PDB entry 8T9D | electron microscopy, 4.66 A resolution (low resolution: residue-level contacts below are approximate; hydrogen-bond / salt-bridge calls are withheld) | chains K and T of the 26 polymer chains in the assembly

Chain K:
Protein: Mediator of RNA polymerase II transcription subunit 16
Source organism: Homo sapiens
UniProt: Q9Y2X0 (MED16_HUMAN); residues 1-877 here = UniProt positions 1-877
Amino-acid sequence (877 residues; each row starts with the number of its first residue):
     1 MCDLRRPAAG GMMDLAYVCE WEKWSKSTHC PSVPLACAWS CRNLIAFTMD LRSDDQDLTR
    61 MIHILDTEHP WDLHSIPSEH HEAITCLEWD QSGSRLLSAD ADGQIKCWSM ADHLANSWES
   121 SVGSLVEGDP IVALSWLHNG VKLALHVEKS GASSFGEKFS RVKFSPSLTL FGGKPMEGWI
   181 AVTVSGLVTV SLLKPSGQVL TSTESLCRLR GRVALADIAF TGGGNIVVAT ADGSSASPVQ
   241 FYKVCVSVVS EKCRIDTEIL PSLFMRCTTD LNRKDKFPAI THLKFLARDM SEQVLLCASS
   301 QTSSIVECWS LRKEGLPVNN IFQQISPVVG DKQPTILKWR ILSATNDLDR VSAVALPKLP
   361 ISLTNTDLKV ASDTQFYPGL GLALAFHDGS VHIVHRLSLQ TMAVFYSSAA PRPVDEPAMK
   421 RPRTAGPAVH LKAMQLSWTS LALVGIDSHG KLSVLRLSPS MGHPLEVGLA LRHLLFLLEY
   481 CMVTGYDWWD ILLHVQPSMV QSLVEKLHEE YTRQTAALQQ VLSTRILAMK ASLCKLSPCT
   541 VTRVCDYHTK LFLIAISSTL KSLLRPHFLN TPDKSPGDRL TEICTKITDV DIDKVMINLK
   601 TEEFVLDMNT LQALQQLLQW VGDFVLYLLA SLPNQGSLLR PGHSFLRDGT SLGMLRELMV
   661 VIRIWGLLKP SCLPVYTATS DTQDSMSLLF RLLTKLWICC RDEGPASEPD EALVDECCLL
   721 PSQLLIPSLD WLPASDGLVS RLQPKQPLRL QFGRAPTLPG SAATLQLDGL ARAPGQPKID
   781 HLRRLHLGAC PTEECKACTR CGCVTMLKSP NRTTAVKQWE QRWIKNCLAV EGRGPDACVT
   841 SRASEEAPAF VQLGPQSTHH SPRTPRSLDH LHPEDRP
Not modelled in the structure: 1-14, 53-58, 171-172, 299-302, 325-332, 357-363, 408-431, 538-542, 682-683, 708-732, 776-784, 839-877

Chain T:
Protein: Mediator of RNA polymerase II transcription subunit 25
Source organism: Homo sapiens
UniProt: Q71SY5 (MED25_HUMAN); residues 1-747 here = UniProt positions 1-747
Amino-acid sequence (747 residues; each row starts with the number of its first residue):
     1 MVPGSEGPAR AGSVVADVVF VIEGTANLGP YFEGLRKHYL LPAIEYFNGG PPAETDFGGD
    61 YGGTQYSLVV FNTVDCAPES YVQCHAPTSS AYEFVTWLDG IKFMGGGGES CSLIAEGLST
   121 ALQLFDDFKK MREQIGQTHR VCLLICNSPP YLLPAVESTT YSGCTTENLV QQIGERGIHF
   181 SIVSPRKLPA LRLLFEKAAP PALLEPLQPP TDVSQDPRHM VLVRGLVLPV GGGSAPGPLQ
   241 SKQPVPLPPA APSGATLSAA PQQPLPPVPP QYQVPGNLSA AQVAAQNAVE AAKNQKAGLG
   301 PRFSPITPLQ QAAPGVGPPF SQAPAPQLPP GPPGAPKPPP ASQPSLVSTV APGSGLAPTA
   361 QPGAPSMAGT VAPGGVSGPS PAQLGAPALG GQQSVSNKLL AWSGVLEWQE KPKPASVDAN
   421 TKLTRSLPCQ VYVNHGENLK TEQWPQKLIM QLIPQQLLTT LGPLFRNSRM VQFHFTNKDL
   481 ESLKGLYRIM GNGFAGCVHF PHTAPCEVRV LMLLYSSKKK IFMGLIPYDQ SGFVNGIRQV
   541 ITNHKQVQQQ KLEQQQRGMG GQQAPPGLGP ILEDQARPSQ NLLQLRPPQP QPQGTVGASG
   601 ATGQPQPQGT AQPPPGAPQG PPGAASGPPP PGPILRPQNP GANPQLRSLL LNPPPPQTGV
   661 PPPQASLHHL QPPGAPALLP PPHQGLGQPQ LGPPLLHPPP AQSWPAQLPP RAPLPGQMLL
   721 SGGPRGPVPQ PGLQPSVMED DILMDLI
Not modelled in the structure: 1-14, 53-55, 105-109, 135-136, 217-747
UniProt features mapped onto this chain:
  - motif: Leu646 to Leu650 (LXXLL motif)
  - modified residue: Arg725 (Asymmetric dimethylarginine)

Chain K / chain T interface:
Residue-residue contacts (19; chain K residue first):
  Asp90(K) - Glu79(T)
  Gln91(K) - Glu79(T)
  Gly173(K) - Gln123(T)
  Pro175(K) - Val82(T)
  Ser196(K) - His85(T)
  Gly197(K) - His85(T)
  Gly485(K) - Pro78(T)
  Leu518(K) - Leu153(T)
  Pro566(K) - Lys187(T)
  His567(K) - Tyr31(T)
  Leu569(K) - Tyr31(T)
  Leu569(K) - Lys187(T)
  Thr571(K) - Arg186(T)
  Pro576(K) - Pro189(T)
  Pro576(K) - Ala190(T)
  Gln821(K) - Phe103(T)
  Gln821(K) - Met104(T)
  Ile824(K) - Phe103(T)
  Lys825(K) - Met104(T)
Interface residues without a listed pair, chain K (29 interface residues in all): Arg42, Thr484, Tyr486, Ala517, Gln520, Arg525, Phe568, Asn570, Pro572, Asp573, Lys574, Arg579, Arg822
Interface residues without a listed pair, chain T (18 interface residues in all): Asp127, Tyr151, Pro154, Leu188, Arg192

Overview:
29 residues of chain K face 18 of chain T across their interface.
Chain K is Mediator of RNA polymerase II transcription subunit 16 and chain T is Mediator of RNA polymerase II
transcription subunit 25, both from Homo sapiens; the structure, CryoEM structure of TR-TRAP, was determined
by electron microscopy (same publication as 8T1L and 8T1I).
